Entry 4A9G (electron microscopy, 7.50 A resolution (low resolution: residue-level contacts below are approximate; hydrogen-bond / salt-bridge calls are withheld)); this record covers chains A and O of the 24 polymer chains in the assembly.

# Chain A (and O)
Protein: Periplasmic ph-dependent serine endoprotease degq
From: Escherichia coli
Notes: EC 3.4.21.107; chain O of this document is another copy of the same molecule, construct and numbering; everything in this record applies to it too
UniProt: P39099 (DEGQ_ECOLI); residues 1-428 here correspond to UniProt positions 28-455 (UniProt number = residue number + 27)
Amino-acid sequence (436 residues; each row starts with the number of its first residue):
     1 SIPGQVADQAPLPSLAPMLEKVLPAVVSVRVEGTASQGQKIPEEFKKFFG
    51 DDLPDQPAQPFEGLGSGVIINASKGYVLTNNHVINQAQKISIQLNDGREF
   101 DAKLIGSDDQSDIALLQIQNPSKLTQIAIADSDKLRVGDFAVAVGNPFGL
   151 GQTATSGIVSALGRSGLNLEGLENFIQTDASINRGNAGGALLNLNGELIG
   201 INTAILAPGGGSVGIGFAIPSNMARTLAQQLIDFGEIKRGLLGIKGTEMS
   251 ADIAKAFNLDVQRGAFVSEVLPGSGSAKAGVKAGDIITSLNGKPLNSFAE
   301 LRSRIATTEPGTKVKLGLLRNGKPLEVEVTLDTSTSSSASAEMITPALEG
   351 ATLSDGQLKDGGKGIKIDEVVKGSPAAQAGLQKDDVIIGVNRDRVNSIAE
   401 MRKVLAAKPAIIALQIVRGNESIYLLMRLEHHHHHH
Unresolved in the structure: 1-10, 36-62, 428-436
Differences from the reference sequence: engineered mutation A187 (Ser214 in P39099); expression tag (429-436)
UniProt features mapped onto this chain:
  - active site (Charge relay system): H82, D112
  - binding site (substrate): E32, H82, D112, G185, T203 to A207, L242 to G246
From the paper describing this entry:
  - mutagenesis - S187A: abolished catalytic activity (citing earlier work)

# Interface between chain A and chain O
Residue-residue contacts - 4 pairs, chain A then chain O:
  S268(A) - G380(O)
  R320(A) - E421(O)
  N321(A) - E421(O)
  N321(A) - S422(O)
Interface residues without a listed pair, chain A (6 interface residues in all): G246, V267, E269
Interface residues without a listed pair, chain O (6 interface residues in all): A379, L381, Q382

# Overview
The chain A/chain O interface involves 6 residues from each chain. UniProt lists active-site residues H82(A)
and D112(A) and 14 substrate-binding residues on chain A. The paper reports that S187A of chain A abolishes
catalytic activity.
Chain A and chain O are both Periplasmic ph-dependent serine endoprotease degq (Escherichia coli); the
structure, Symmetrized cryo-EM reconstruction of E. coli DegQ 24-mer in complex with beta-casein, was
determined by electron microscopy, deposited together with 4A8B, 4A8C, 4A8D and 4A8A.
